PDB entry 2JJ2 | X-ray diffraction, 2.40 A resolution | chains F and G of the 7 polymer chains in the assembly

[Chain F]
Molecule: ATP synthase subunit beta
From: Bos taurus
Notes: EC 3.6.1.34
UniProt: P00829 (ATPB_BOVIN); residues -3 to 478 here correspond to UniProt positions 47-528 (UniProt number = residue number + 50)
Sequence (482 residues; row label = number of the first residue in the row; numbers below 1 keep their minus sign (Ala-3 is residue -3)):
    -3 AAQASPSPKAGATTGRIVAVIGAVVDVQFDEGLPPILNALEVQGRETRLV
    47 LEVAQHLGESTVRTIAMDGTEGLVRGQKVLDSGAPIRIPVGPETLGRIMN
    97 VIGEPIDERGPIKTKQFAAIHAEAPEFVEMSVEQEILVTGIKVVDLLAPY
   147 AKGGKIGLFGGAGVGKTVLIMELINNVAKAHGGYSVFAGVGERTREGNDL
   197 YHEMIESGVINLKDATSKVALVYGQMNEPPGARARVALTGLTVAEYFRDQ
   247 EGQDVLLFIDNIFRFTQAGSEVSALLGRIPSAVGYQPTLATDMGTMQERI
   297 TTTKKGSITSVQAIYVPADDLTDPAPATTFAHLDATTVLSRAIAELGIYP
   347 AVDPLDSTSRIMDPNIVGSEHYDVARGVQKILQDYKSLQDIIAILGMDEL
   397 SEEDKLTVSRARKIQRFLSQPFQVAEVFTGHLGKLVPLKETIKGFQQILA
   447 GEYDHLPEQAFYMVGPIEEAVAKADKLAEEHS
Not modelled in the structure: -3 to 8, 475-478
Metal / ion sites: Mg2+: Thr163 (together with AMP-PNP)
Small-molecule neighbours:
  - AMP-PNP (ANP; phosphoaminophosphonic acid-adenylate ester): Gly157, Ala158, Gly159, Val160, Gly161, Lys162, Thr163, Val164, Glu188, Arg189, Tyr311, Tyr345, Pro346, Phe418, Ala421, Phe424, Thr425
  - 3,5,7,3',4'-pentahydroxyflavone (QUE): Ala278, Val279, Asp316
Swiss-Prot annotation at these positions:
  - binding site (ADP): Gly159, Val160, Gly161, Lys162, Thr163, Val164
  - binding site (ATP): Gly159, Gly161, Lys162, Thr163, Val164, Arg189
  - binding site (phosphate): Gly159, Val160, Gly161, Lys162, Thr163
  - binding site (Mg(2+)): Thr163, Glu188
  - modified residue: Lys74 (N6-acetyllysine), Lys111 (N6-acetyllysine), Lys148 (N6-acetyllysine), Lys209 (N6-acetyllysine), Lys214 (N6-acetyllysine), Thr262 (Phosphothreonine), Ser365 (Phosphoserine), Lys376 (N6-acetyllysine), Ser383 (Phosphoserine), Lys430 (N6-acetyllysine), Lys435 (N6-acetyllysine), Lys472 (N6-acetyllysine)
  - glycosylation: Ser56 (O-linked (GlcNAc) serine)

[Chain G]
Molecule: ATP synthase gamma chain
From: Bos taurus
Notes: EC 3.6.1.34
UniProt: P05631 (ATPG_BOVIN); residues 1-272 here correspond to UniProt positions 26-297 (UniProt number = residue number + 25)
Sequence (272 residues; each row starts with the number of its first residue):
     1 ATLKDITRRLKSIKNIQKITKSMKMVAAAKYARAERELKPARVYGVGSLA
    51 LYEKADIKTPEDKKKHLIIGVSSDRGLCGAIHSSVAKQMKSEAANLAAAG
   101 KEVKIIGVGDKIRSILHRTHSDQFLVTFKEVGRRPPTFGDASVIALELLN
   151 SGYEFDEGSIIFNRFRSVISYKTEEKPIFSLDTISSAESMSIYDDIDADV
   201 LRNYQEYSLANIIYYSLKESTTSEQSARMTAMDNASKNASEMIDKLTLTF
   251 NRTRQAVITKELIEIISGAAAL
Not modelled in the structure: 48-71, 90-105, 116-128, 141-160, 174-205
Small-molecule neighbours: 3,5,7,3',4'-pentahydroxyflavone (QUE): Ala256, Thr259, Lys260, Ile263, Glu264
Swiss-Prot annotation at these positions:
  - modified residue: Lys14 (N6-acetyllysine), Lys24 (N6-succinyllysine), Lys30 (N6-acetyllysine), Lys90 (N6-acetyllysine), Ser121 (Phosphoserine), Lys129 (N6-acetyllysine), Lys172 (N6-acetyllysine), Lys245 (N6-succinyllysine)

[Interface between chain F and chain G]
Contacting residue pairs - 15 pairs, chain F then chain G:
  Ile275(F) - Ala271(G)  hydrophobic
  Asp386(F) - Arg9(G)  salt bridge
  Ala389(F) - Asn238(G)  hydrogen bond (backbone-side chain)
  Ala389(F) - Met242(G)  hydrophobic
  Ile390(F) - Ile16(G)  hydrophobic
  Ile390(F) - Ala235(G)
  Ile390(F) - Asn238(G)  hydrogen bond (backbone-side chain)
  Ile390(F) - Ala239(G)  hydrophobic
  Ile390(F) - Met242(G)  hydrophobic
  Leu391(F) - Leu77(G)  hydrophobic
  Asp394(F) - Gly79(G)
  Asp394(F) - Ala80(G)
  Glu395(F) - Leu77(G)
  Glu395(F) - Cys78(G)
  Glu398(F) - Lys87(G)  salt bridge
Also at the interface, not in a pair above, chain F (10 interface residues in all): Pro276, Lys401
Also at the interface, not in a pair above, chain G (16 interface residues in all): Ile13, Ser83, Asn234, Ser267

[Overview]
10 residues of chain F face 16 of chain G across their interface, with 2 hydrogen bonds and 2 salt bridges.
Polar pairs include Asp386(F)-Arg9(G), Glu398(F)-Lys87(G) and Ala389(F)-Asn238(G).
3,5,7,3',4'-pentahydroxyflavone is bound between chain F and chain G. Ligands of chain F: AMP-PNP.
Chain F is ATP synthase subunit beta and chain G is ATP synthase gamma chain, both from Bos taurus; the
structure, The Structure of F1-ATPase inhibited by quercetin, was determined by X-ray diffraction (same
publication as 2JIZ and 2JJ1).
